PDB entry 6IQZ | X-ray diffraction, 1.46 A resolution | chain A

Chain A:
Name: Bilirubin oxidase
Organism: Myrothecium verrucaria
Notes: EC 1.3.3.5
UniProt: Q12737 (BLRO_MYRVE); residues 1-534 here correspond to UniProt positions 39-572 (UniProt number = residue number + 38)
Sequence (538 residues; each row starts with the number of its first residue; numbers below 1 keep their minus sign (Tyr-3 is residue -3)):
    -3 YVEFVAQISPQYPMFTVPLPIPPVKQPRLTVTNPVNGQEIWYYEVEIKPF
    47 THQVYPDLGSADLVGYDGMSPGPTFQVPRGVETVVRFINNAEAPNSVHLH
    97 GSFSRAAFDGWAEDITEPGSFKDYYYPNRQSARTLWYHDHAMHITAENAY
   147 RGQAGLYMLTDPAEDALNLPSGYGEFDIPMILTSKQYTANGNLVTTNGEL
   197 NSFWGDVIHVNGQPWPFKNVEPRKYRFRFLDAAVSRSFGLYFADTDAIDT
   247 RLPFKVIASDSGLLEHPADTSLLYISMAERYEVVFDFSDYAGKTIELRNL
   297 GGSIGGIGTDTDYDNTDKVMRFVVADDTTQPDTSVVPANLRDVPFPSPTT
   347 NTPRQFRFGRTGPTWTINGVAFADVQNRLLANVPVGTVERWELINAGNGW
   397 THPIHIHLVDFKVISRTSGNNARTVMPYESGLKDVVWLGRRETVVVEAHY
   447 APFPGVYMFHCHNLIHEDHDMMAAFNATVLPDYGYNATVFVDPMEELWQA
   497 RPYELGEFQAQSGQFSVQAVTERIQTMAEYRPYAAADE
Disordered / not traced: -3 to -2, 534
Sequence notes: expression tag (-3 to 0)
Covalently attached groups: covalent link Trp396-His398; N-acetylglucosamine (NAG) linked to Asn472, Asn482
Metal / ion sites: Cu ion site 1: His96, His134, His458; Cu ion site 2: His136, His403, His456; Cu ion site 3: His398, Cys457, His462
UniProt features mapped onto this chain:
  - binding site (Cu cation): His94, His96, His134, His136, His398, His401, His403, His456, Cys457, His458, His462, Met467
  - glycosylation (N-linked (GlcNAc...) asparagine): Asn472, Asn482

Overview:
Covalently linked N-acetylglucosamine: at Asn472 and Asn482. His96, His134 and His458 coordinate Cu ion site
1. His136, His403 and His456 form the Cu ion site 2. From UniProt: 12 Cu cation-binding residues.
Chain A is Bilirubin oxidase (Myrothecium verrucaria); the structure, High resolution structure of bilirubin
oxidase from Myrothecium verrucaria - wild type, was determined by X-ray diffraction.
